Entry 8PH5 (X-ray diffraction, 1.29 A resolution); this record covers chain AAA.

Chain AAA:
Name: Lysozyme C
From: Gallus gallus
Notes: EC 3.2.1.17
UniProtKB: P00698 (LYSC_CHICK); residues 1-129 here correspond to UniProt positions 19-147 (UniProt number = residue number + 18)
Chain sequence (129 residues; numbered 1 to 129; the number before each row is that of its first residue):
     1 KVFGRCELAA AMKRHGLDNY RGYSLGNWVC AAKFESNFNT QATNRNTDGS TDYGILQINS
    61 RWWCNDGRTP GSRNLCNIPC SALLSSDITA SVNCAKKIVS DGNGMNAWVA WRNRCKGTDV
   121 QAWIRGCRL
Cystine bridges: Cys-6/Cys-127, Cys-30/Cys-115, Cys-64/Cys-80, Cys-76/Cys-94
Metal / ion sites: Ru ion site 1 near Asp-101 (its only coordinating residue here); Ru ion site 2 near Asp-119 (its only coordinating residue here)
Residues lining bound ligands:
  - ZJK (1-oxidanyl-6,8,9,11-tetraphenyl-2,4-dioxa-6,8,9,11-tetraza-1$l5,5$L4-diruthenatricyclo[3.3.3.01,5]undecane), molecule 1: Trp-62, Trp-63, Arg-73, Leu-75, Asp-101, Gly-102, Asn-103
  - ZJK, molecule 2: Gly-117, Thr-118, Asp-119
Curated features (UniProtKB/Swiss-Prot):
  - active site: Glu-35, Asp-52
  - binding site (substrate): Asp-101

Overview:
Bound to chain AAA: compound ZJK. UniProt lists active-site residues Glu-35 and Asp-52 and substrate-binding
residue Asp-101.
Chain AAA is Lysozyme C (Gallus gallus); the structure, X-ray structure of the adduct formed upon reaction of
Lysozyme with [Ru2Cl(DPhF)2(O2CCH3)2] in condition B, was determined by X-ray diffraction together with 8PH6,
8PH7 and 8PH8 from the same study.
